Entry 4HPH (X-ray diffraction, 1.70 A resolution); this record covers chain A.

# Chain A
Protein: Sucrose isomerase
Organism: Erwinia rhapontici
Notes: EC 5.4.99.11
UniProt: D9MPF2 (D9MPF2_ERWRD); residue numbers follow UniProt; this construct covers 42-600
Sequence (559 residues; numbered 42 to 600; the number before each row is that of its first residue):
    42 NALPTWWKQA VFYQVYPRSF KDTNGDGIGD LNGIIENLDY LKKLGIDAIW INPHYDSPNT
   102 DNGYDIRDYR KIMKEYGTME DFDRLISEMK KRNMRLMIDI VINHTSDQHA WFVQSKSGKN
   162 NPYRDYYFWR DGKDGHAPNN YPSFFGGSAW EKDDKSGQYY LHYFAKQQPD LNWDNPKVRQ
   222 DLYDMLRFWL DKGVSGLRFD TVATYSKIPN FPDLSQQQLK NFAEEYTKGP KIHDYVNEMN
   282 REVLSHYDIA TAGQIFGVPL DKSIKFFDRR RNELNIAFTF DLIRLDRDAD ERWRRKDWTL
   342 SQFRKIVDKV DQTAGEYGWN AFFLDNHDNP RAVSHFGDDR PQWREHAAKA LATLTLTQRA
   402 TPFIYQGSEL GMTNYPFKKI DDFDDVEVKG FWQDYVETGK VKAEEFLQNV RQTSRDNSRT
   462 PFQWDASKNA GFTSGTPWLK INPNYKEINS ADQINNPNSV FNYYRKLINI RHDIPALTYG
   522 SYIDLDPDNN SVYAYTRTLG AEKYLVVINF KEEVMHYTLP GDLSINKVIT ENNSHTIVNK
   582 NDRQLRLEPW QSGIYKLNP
Construct notes: engineered mutation Gln295 (Glu in D9MPF2)
Bound ions: Ca2+: Asp63, Asn65, Asp67, Ile69, Asp71
Reported in the primary citation:
  - binding site for alpha-D-glucopyranose: Asp102, Tyr105, His145, Phe205, Arg239, Asp241, Gln295, His368, Asp369, Arg456
  - binding site for beta-D-fructofuranose: Gln295, Phe297, Asp369, Glu428
  - mutagenesis - E295Q: abolished catalytic activity
  - conformationally variable residues (side-chain flip): Phe297, Phe321, Arg325
  - specificity-determining residues: Arg325, Arg328, Ala330 to Trp339
  - catalytic residues: Asp241 (citing earlier work)
  - mutagenesis - R325D: increased catalytic activity on production of glucose and fructose
  - mutagenesis - F297A, F321A: abolished catalytic activity on isomerization function

# In short
Asp63, Asn65, Asp67, Ile69 and Asp71 form the Ca2+ site. From the paper: the catalytic residue Asp241; F297A
and F321A abolish catalytic activity on isomerization function; 4 substitutions were tested in all.
Chain A is Sucrose isomerase (Erwinia rhapontici); the structure, The crystal structure of isomaltulose
synthase mutant E295Q from Erwinia rhapontici NX5 in complex with its ..., was determined by X-ray
diffraction, deposited together with 4HOW and 4HOZ.
